6IBS - chain A; structure by X-ray diffraction, 1.37 A resolution.

# Chain A
Molecule: Metallo-beta-lactamase type 2
From: Klebsiella pneumoniae
Notes: EC 3.5.2.6
UniProtKB: C7C422 (BLAN1_KLEPN); residues 27-270 here = UniProt positions 27-270
Chain sequence (244 residues; each row starts with the number of its first residue):
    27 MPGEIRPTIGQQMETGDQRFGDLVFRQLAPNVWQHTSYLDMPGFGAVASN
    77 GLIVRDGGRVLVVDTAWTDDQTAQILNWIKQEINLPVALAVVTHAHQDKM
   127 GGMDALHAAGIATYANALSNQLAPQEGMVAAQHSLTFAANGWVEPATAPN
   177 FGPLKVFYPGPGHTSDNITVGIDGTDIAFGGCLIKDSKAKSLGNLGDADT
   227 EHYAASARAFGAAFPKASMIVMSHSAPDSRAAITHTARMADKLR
Disordered / not traced: 27-41, 67-70
Bound ions: Ca2+ site 1: Asp95, Asp130; Zn2+ site 1: His120, His122, His189 (together with HB8); Zn2+ site 2: Asp124, Cys208, His250 (together with HB8); Ca2+ site 2: Glu152, Asp223 (shared with 1 residue of chain B); Ca2+ site 3: Glu227 (shared with 2 residues of chain B)
Small-molecule neighbours: HB8: Leu65, Val73, Trp93, His120, His122, Gln123, Asp124, His189, Cys208, Asn220, Ser249, His250
Curated features (UniProtKB/Swiss-Prot):
  - binding site (Zn(2+)): His120, His122, Asp124, His189, Cys208, His250
  - binding site (substrate): Lys211, Asn220
From the paper describing this entry:
  - Zn2+ coordination: His120, His122, Asp124, His189, Cys208, His250
  - binding site for the ligand HB8: Leu65, Val73, Trp93, Lys211, Asn220
  - conformationally variable residues (order/disorder transition): Asp66 to Gly71

# Overview
Bound to chain A: HB8. Asp95 and Asp130 coordinate Ca2+ site 1. UniProt lists 6 Zn2+-binding residues and
substrate-binding residues Lys211 and Asn220. From the paper: a binding site for the ligand HB8 at Leu65,
Val73 and Trp93 among others; Zn2+ coordination by His120, His122 and Asp124 among others.
Chain A is Metallo-beta-lactamase type 2 (Klebsiella pneumoniae); the structure, Crystal structure of NDM-1
beta-lactamase in complex with boronic inhibitor cpd 6, was determined by X-ray diffraction, deposited
together with 6IBV, 6Q2Y, 6Q30 and 6Q35.
